7TJX - chains C and G of the 7 polymer chains in the assembly; structure by electron microscopy, 4.00 A resolution.

# Chain C
Protein: ATP synthase subunit alpha
Organism: Saccharomyces cerevisiae
Reference sequence: P07251 (ATPA_YEAST); residues 1-510 here correspond to UniProt positions 36-545 (UniProt number = residue number + 35)
Chain sequence (510 residues; each row starts with the number of its first residue):
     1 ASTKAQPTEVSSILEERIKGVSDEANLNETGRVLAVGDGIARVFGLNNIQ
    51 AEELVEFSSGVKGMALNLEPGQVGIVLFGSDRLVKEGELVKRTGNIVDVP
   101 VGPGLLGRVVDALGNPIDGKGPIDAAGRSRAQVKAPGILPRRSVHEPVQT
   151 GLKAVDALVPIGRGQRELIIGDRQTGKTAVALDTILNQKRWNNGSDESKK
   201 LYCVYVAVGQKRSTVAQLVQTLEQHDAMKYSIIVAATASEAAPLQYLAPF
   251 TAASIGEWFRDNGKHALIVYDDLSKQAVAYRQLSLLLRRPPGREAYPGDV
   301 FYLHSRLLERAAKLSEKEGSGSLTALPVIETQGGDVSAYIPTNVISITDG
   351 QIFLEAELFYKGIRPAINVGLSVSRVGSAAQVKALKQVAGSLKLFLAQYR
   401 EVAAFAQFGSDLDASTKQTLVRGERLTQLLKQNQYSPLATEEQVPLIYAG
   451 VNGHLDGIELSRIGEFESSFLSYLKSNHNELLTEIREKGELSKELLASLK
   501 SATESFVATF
Not modelled in the structure: 1-25, 510
Ion coordination: Mg2+: T178 (together with ATP)
Residues lining bound ligands: ATP (adenosine-5'-triphosphate): D172, R173, Q174, T175, G176, K177, T178, A179, Q210, F359, R364, P365, Q432, Q434
UniProt features mapped onto this chain:
  - binding site (ATP): G171 to T178
  - site: S372 (Required for activity)
  - modified residue (Phosphoserine): S22, S143

# Chain G
Protein: ATP synthase subunit gamma
Organism: Saccharomyces cerevisiae
Reference sequence: P38077 (ATPG_YEAST); residues 1-278 here correspond to UniProt positions 34-311 (UniProt number = residue number + 33)
Chain sequence (278 residues; row label = number of the first residue in the row):
     1 ATLKEVEMRLKSIKNIEKITKTMKIVASTRLSKAEKAKISAKKMDEAEQL
    51 FYKNAETKNLDVEATETGAPKELIVAITSDKGLCGSIHSQLAKAVRRHLN
   101 DQPNADIVTIGDKIKMQLLRTHPNNIKLSINGIGKDAPTFQESALIADKL
   151 LSVMKAGTYPKISIFYNDPVSSLSFEPSEKPIFNAKTIEQSPSFGKFEID
   201 TDANVPRDLFEYTLANQMLTAMAQGYAAEISARRNAMDNASKNAGDMINR
   251 YSILYNRTRQAVITNELVDIITGASSLG
Not modelled in the structure: 1, 60-70, 277-278

# How chain C and chain G interact
Contacting residue pairs - 5 pairs, chain C then chain G:
  R293(C) - E266(G)
  G333(C) - K4(G)
  A404(C) - N15(G)
  F408(C) - I16(G)  hydrophobic
  F408(C) - I19(G)  hydrophobic
Interface residues without a listed pair, chain C (6 interface residues in all): P291, G334
Interface residues without a listed pair, chain G (6 interface residues in all): G273

# Summary
The chain C/chain G interface involves 6 residues from each chain. Chain C binds ATP. UniProt lists 8
ATP-binding residues on chain C.
Here chain C is ATP synthase subunit alpha and chain G is ATP synthase subunit gamma, both from Saccharomyces
cerevisiae. Entry 7TJX (Yeast ATP synthase F1 region State 1binding(a-d) with 10 mM ATP) was determined by
electron microscopy together with 7TJS, 7TJT, 7TJU, 7TJV, 7TJW, 7TJY and 30 further entries from the same
study.
